Entry 4YVU (X-ray diffraction, 2.30 A resolution); this record covers chain A.

Chain A:
Molecule: Spore coat protein A
Source organism: Bacillus subtilis (strain 168)
UniProtKB: P07788 (COTA_BACSU); residue numbers follow UniProt; this construct covers 1-513
Sequence (513 residues; each row starts with the number of its first residue):
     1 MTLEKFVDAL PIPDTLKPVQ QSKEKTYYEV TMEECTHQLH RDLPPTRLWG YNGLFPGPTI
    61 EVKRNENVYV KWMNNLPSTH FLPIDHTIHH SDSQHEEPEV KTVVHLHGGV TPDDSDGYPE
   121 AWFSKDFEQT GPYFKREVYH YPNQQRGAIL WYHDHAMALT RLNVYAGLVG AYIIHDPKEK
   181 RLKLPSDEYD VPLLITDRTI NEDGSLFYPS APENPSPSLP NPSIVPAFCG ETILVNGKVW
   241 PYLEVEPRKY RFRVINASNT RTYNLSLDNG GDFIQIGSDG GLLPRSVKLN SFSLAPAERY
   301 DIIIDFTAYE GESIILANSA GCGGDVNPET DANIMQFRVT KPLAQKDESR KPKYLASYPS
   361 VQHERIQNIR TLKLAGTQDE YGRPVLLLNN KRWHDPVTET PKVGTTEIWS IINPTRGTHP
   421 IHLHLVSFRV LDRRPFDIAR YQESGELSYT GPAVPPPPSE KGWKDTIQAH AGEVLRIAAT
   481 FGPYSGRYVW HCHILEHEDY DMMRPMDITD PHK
Unresolved in the structure: 1, 91-94, 512-513
Swiss-Prot annotation at these positions:
  - binding site (Cu cation): His105, His107, His153, His155, His419, His422, His424, His491, Cys492, His493, His497, Met502
  - site (Plays a crucial role in the protonation steps): Asp116, Glu498
  - mutagenesis: Asp116 (D116A: 5-fold decrease in catalytic efficiency with ABTS as substrate. 785-fold decrease in catalytic efficiency with 2,6-DMP as substrate ...), Arg146 (R146K: 357-fold decrease in catalytic efficiency with ABTS as substrate. 152-fold decrease in catalytic efficiency with SGZ as substrate), Leu386 (L386A: Slight decrease in catalytic efficiency. Shows minimal changes in the structure of the copper centers), Arg429 (R429K: 25-fold decrease in catalytic efficiency with ABTS as substrate. 30-fold decrease in catalytic efficiency with SGZ as substrate), Leu431 (L431F: Retains approximately 50% of the wild-type activity with both ABTS and SGZ), Arg476 (R476K: Retains approximately 20% of the wild-type activity with both ABTS and SGZ), Ala478 (A478F: Retains approximately 70% of the wild-type activity with both ABTS and SGZ), Thr480 (T480A: Retains approximately 60% of the wild-type activity with both ABTS and SGZ; T480F: Retains approximately 30% of the wild-type activity with SGZ but does not affect activity with ABTS), His491 (H491C: Decreases copper content. Strong decrease in catalytic efficiency with both ABTS and SGZ), His493 (H493A: Does not affect copper content. Strong decrease in catalytic efficiency with both ABTS and SGZ; H493C: Decreases copper content. Strong decrease in catalytic efficiency with both ABTS and SGZ), Ile494 (I494A: Strong decrease in catalytic efficiency. Significant differences in both the type 1 and type 2 copper centers), His497 (H497A: Loss of laccase activity. Mutant fails to develop the dark brown phenotype typical of the wild type strain. Decreases copper content), 2 further mutagenesis entries in UniProt
Cystine bridges: Cys229-Cys322
Metal / ion sites: Cu ion site 1: His107, His153, His493; Cu ion site 2: His155, His424, His491; Cu ion site 3: His419, Cys492, His497
What the authors report for this chain:
  - mutagenesis - R476K, T480F: decreased catalytic activity on SGZ
  - mutagenesis - L431F, A478F, T480A: decreased catalytic activity
  - mutagenesis - R476K: decreased catalytic activity on ABTS
  - mutagenesis - T480F: unchanged catalytic activity on ABTS

Overview:
His107, His153 and His493 form the Cu ion site 1. The Cu ion site 2 is built by His155, His424 and His491.
From UniProt: 12 Cu cation-binding residues and 14 mutagenesis sites. From the paper: L431F, A478F and T480A
reduce catalytic activity; R476K and T480F reduce catalytic activity on SGZ.
Chain A is Spore coat protein A (Bacillus subtilis (strain 168)); the structure, Crystal structure of CotA
native enzyme in the acid condition, PH5.6, was determined by X-ray diffraction, deposited together with 4YVN.
